8BPB - chains A and C of the 3 polymer chains in the assembly; structure by electron microscopy, 2.80 A resolution.

# Chain A
Name: Isoform 2 of Paired amphipathic helix protein Sin3b
Source organism: Homo sapiens
UniProtKB: O75182 (SIN3B_HUMAN), isoform O75182-2; residue numbers follow UniProt; this construct covers 1-1130
Amino-acid sequence (1130 residues; each row starts with the number of its first residue):
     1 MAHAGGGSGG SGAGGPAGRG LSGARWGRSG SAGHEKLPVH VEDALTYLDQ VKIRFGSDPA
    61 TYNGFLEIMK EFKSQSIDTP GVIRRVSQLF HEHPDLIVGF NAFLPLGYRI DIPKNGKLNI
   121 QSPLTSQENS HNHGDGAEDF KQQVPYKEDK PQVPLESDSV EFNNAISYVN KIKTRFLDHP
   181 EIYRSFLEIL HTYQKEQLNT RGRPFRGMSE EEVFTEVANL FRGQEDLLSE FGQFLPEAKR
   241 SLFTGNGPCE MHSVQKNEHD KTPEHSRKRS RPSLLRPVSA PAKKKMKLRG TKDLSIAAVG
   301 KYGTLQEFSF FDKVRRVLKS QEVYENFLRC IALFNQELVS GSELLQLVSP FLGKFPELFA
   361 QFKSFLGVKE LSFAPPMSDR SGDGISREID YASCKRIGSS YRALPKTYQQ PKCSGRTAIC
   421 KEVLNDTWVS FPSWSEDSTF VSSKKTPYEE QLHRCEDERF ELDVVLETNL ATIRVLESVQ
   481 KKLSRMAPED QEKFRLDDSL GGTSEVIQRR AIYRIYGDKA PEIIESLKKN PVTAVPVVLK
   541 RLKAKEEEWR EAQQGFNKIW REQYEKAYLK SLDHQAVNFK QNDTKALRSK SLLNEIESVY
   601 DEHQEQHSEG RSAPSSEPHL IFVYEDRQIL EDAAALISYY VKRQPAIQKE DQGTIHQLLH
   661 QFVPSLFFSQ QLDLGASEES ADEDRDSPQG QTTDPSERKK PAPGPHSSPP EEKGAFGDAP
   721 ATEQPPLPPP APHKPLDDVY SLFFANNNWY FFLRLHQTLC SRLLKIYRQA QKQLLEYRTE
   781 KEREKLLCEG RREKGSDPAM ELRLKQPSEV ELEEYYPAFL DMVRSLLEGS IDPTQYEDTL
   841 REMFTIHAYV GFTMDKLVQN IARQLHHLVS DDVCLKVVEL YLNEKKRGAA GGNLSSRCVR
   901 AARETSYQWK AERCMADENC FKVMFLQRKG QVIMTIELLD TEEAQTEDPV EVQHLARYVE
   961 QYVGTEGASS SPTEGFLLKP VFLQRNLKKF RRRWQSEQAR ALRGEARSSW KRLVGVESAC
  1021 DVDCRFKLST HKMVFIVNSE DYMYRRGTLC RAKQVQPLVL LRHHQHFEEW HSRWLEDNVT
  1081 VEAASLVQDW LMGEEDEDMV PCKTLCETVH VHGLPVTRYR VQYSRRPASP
Not modelled in the structure: 1-303, 368-393, 671-736, 794-801, 940-1130
Reported in the primary citation:
  - mutagenesis - E456R/D457R/E461R: decreased catalytic activity
  - mutagenesis - E436A/D437A: abolished catalytic activity on deacetylate H3K27 from a nucleosome

# Chain C
Name: PHD finger protein 12
Source organism: Homo sapiens
UniProtKB: Q96QT6 (PHF12_HUMAN); numbering as in UniProt (aligned over 1-364)
Amino-acid sequence (364 residues; row label = number of the first residue in the row):
     1 MWEKMETKTI VYDLDTSGGL MEQIQALLAP PKTDEAEKRS RKPEKEPRRS GRATNHDSCD
    61 SCKEGGDLLC CDHCPAAFHL QCCNPPLSEE MLPPGEWMCH RCTVRRKKRE QKKELGHVNG
   121 LVDKSGKRTT SPSSDTDLLD RSASKTELKA IAHARILERR ASRPGTPTSS ASTETPTSEQ
   181 NDVDEDIIDV DEEPVAAEPD YVQPQLRRPF ELLIAAAMER NPTQFQLPNE LTCTTALPGS
   241 SKRRRKEETT GKNVKKTQHE LDHNGLVPLP VKVCFTCNRS CRVAPLIQCD YCPLLFHMDC
   301 LEPPLTAMPL GRWMCPNHIE HVVLNQKNMT LSNRCQVFDR FQDTVSQHVV KVDFLNRIHK
   361 KHPP
Not modelled in the structure: 1-16, 35-256
Metal / ion sites: Zn2+ site 1: Cys274, Cys277, His297, Cys300; Zn2+ site 2: Cys289, Cys292, Cys315, His318

# Interface between chain A and chain C
Pairs across the interface (76):
  Glu307(A) - His359(C)  salt bridge
  Phe311(A) - Lys351(C)
  Phe311(A) - Leu355(C)  hydrophobic
  Glu322(A) - Tyr291(C)
  Glu322(A) - Pro293(C)
  Val323(A) - Leu294(C)  hydrophobic
  Glu325(A) - Val345(C)
  Glu325(A) - Ser346(C)
  Glu325(A) - Gln347(C)  hydrogen bond
  Asn326(A) - His318(C)
  Leu328(A) - Lys351(C)
  Cys330(A) - Ile319(C)  hydrophobic
  Phe334(A) - Ile358(C)  hydrophobic
  Asn335(A) - Lys351(C)
  Asn335(A) - Phe354(C)
  Asn335(A) - Leu355(C)
  Asn335(A) - Ile358(C)
  Glu343(A) - Val322(C)
  Leu347(A) - Ile319(C)  hydrophobic
  Leu347(A) - Val322(C)  hydrophobic
  Pro350(A) - Phe275(C)
  Pro350(A) - Pro316(C)
  Pro350(A) - Asn317(C)
  Phe351(A) - Asn317(C)
  Lys354(A) - Phe275(C)  hydrogen bond (side chain-backbone)
  Lys354(A) - Thr276(C)
  Phe365(A) - Leu355(C)  hydrophobic
  Phe365(A) - His359(C)
  Arg396(A) - Lys327(C)
  Arg454(A) - Gly19(C)
  Glu458(A) - Leu20(C)  hydrogen bond (side chain-backbone)
  Glu458(A) - Met21(C)
  Glu458(A) - Ile24(C)
  Glu461(A) - Met21(C)
  Glu461(A) - Gln25(C)
  Leu462(A) - Ile24(C)  hydrophobic
  Val465(A) - Leu28(C)  hydrophobic
  Arg514(A) - Leu28(C)  hydrogen bond (side chain-backbone)
  Arg514(A) - Pro30(C)
  Ile515(A) - Pro31(C)
  Tyr516(A) - Pro31(C)
  Gly517(A) - Pro31(C)
  Gly517(A) - Lys32(C)
  Asp518(A) - Lys32(C)  salt bridge
  Asp518(A) - Thr33(C)
  Trp549(A) - Leu27(C)
  Trp549(A) - Leu28(C)
  Ala552(A) - Leu27(C)  hydrophobic
  Phe556(A) - Leu20(C)  hydrophobic
  Phe556(A) - Ile24(C)  hydrophobic
  Ile559(A) - Leu20(C)  hydrophobic
  Trp560(A) - Leu20(C)
  Trp560(A) - Ile24(C)  hydrophobic
  Lys585(A) - Asn264(C)
  Lys585(A) - Gly265(C)
  Lys590(A) - Asn264(C)
  Ser591(A) - Leu266(C)
  Asn594(A) - Leu266(C)
  Asn594(A) - Val267(C)  hydrogen bond (side chain-backbone)
  Asn594(A) - Leu269(C)
  Glu597(A) - Leu269(C)
  Ser598(A) - Val267(C)
  Ser598(A) - Arg282(C)
  Val599(A) - Arg282(C)
  Asp601(A) - Leu269(C)
  Glu602(A) - Asn278(C)
  Glu602(A) - Arg279(C)
  Glu602(A) - Ser280(C)  hydrogen bond (side chain-backbone)
  Glu602(A) - Arg282(C)  salt bridge
  Glu605(A) - Val271(C)
  Glu605(A) - Val273(C)
  Gln606(A) - Asn278(C)
  Glu609(A) - Asn278(C)  hydrogen bond
  Arg611(A) - Phe275(C)  hydrogen bond (side chain-backbone)
  Arg611(A) - Thr276(C)
  Arg611(A) - Asn278(C)  hydrogen bond
Interface residues without a listed pair, chain A (51 interface residues in all): Ser320, Tyr324, Ile331, Leu333, Gln336, Glu548
Interface residues without a listed pair, chain C (48 interface residues in all): Gln23, Ala29, Pro270, Cys277, Cys292, Val352, Asn356

# In short
51 residues of chain A face 48 of chain C across their interface, with 9 hydrogen bonds and 3 salt bridges.
Among the polar pairs are Glu307(A)-His359(C), Asp518(A)-Lys32(C) and Glu602(A)-Arg282(C). From the paper:
E456R/D457R/E461R of chain A reduce catalytic activity; E436A/D437A of chain A abolish catalytic activity on
deacetylate H3K27 from a nucleosome.
Here chain A is Isoform 2 of Paired amphipathic helix protein Sin3b and chain C is PHD finger protein 12, both
from Homo sapiens. Entry 8BPB (Cryo-EM structure of the human SIN3B histone deacetylase core complex at 2.8
Angstrom) was determined by electron microscopy together with 8BPA, 8BPC and 8C60 from the same study.
